PDB entry 7X3W | electron microscopy, 3.10 A resolution | chains F and J of the 11 polymer chains in the assembly

Chain F:
Protein: Histone H4
From: Xenopus laevis
UniProt: P62799 (H4_XENLA); residues 0-102 here correspond to UniProt positions 1-103 (UniProt number = residue number + 1)
Amino-acid sequence (103 residues; row label = number of the first residue in the row; numbering starts at 0):
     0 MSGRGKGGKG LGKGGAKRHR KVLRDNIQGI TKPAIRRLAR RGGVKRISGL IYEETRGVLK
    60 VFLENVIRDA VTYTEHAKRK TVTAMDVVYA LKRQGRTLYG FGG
Not modelled in the structure: 0-22
Curated features (UniProtKB/Swiss-Prot):
  - DNA-binding region: Lys-16 to Lys-20
  - modified residue: Ser-1 (N-acetylserine), Arg-3 (Asymmetric dimethylarginine), Lys-5 (N6-(2-hydroxyisobutyryl)lysine), Lys-8 (N6-(2-hydroxyisobutyryl)lysine), Lys-12 (N6-(2-hydroxyisobutyryl)lysine), Lys-16 (N6-(2-hydroxyisobutyryl)lysine), Lys-20 (N6,N6,N6-trimethyllysine), Lys-31 (N6-(2-hydroxyisobutyryl)lysine), Lys-44 (N6-(2-hydroxyisobutyryl)lysine), Ser-47 (Phosphoserine), Tyr-51 (Phosphotyrosine), Lys-59 (N6-(2-hydroxyisobutyryl)lysine), Lys-77 (N6-(2-hydroxyisobutyryl)lysine), Lys-79 (N6-(2-hydroxyisobutyryl)lysine), Tyr-88 (Phosphotyrosine), Lys-91 (N6-(2-hydroxyisobutyryl)lysine)
  - cross-link (Glycyl lysine isopeptide (Lys-Gly)): Lys-31 (interchain with G-Cter in UFM1), Lys-91 (interchain with G-Cter in ubiquitin)

Chain J:
Molecule: 146-nt DNA strand
Sequence (146 nucleotides; numbered 1 to 146; the number before each row is that of its first residue):
     1 TCAGGATGTA TATATCTGAC ACGTGCCTGG AGACTAGGGA GTAATCCCCT TGGCGGTTAA
    61 AACGCGGGGG ACAGCGCGTA CGTGCGTTTA AGCGGTGCTA GAGCTGTCTA CGACCAATTG
   121 AGCGGCCTCG GCACCGGGAT TCTCCA

Chain F / chain J interface:
Residue-residue contacts (11):
  Arg-35(F) / DG82(J)  salt bridge to the phosphate
  Arg-45(F) / DC81(J)  sugar contact
  Arg-45(F) / DG82(J)  phosphate contact
  Ile-46(F) / DC81(J)  phosphate contact
  Ile-46(F) / DG82(J)  hydrogen bond to the phosphate
  Ser-47(F) / DC81(J)  hydrogen bond to the phosphate
  Gly-48(F) / DC81(J)  hydrogen bond to the phosphate
  Arg-78(F) / DA102(J)  phosphate contact
  Lys-79(F) / DG101(J)  phosphate contact
  Lys-79(F) / DA102(J)  hydrogen bond to the phosphate
  Thr-80(F) / DA102(J)  hydrogen bond to the phosphate
Interface residues without a listed pair, chain J (6 interface residues in all): DT83, DG103

Summary:
8 residues of chain F face 6 of chain J across their interface, with 5 hydrogen bonds and 1 salt bridge. Polar
contacts include Ile-46(F)/DG82(J), Ser-47(F)/DC81(J) and Gly-48(F)/DC81(J). From UniProt: a DNA-binding
region on chain F.
Chain F is Histone H4 (Xenopus laevis) and chain J is a 146-nt DNA strand; the structure, Cryo-EM structure of
ISW1-N1 nucleosome, was determined by electron microscopy, deposited together with 7X3T, 7X3V and 7X3X.
